7OP7 - chain A; structure by X-ray diffraction, 1.85 A resolution.

[Chain A]
Name: Beta-mannosidase
Organism: Bacteroides thetaiotaomicron VPI-5482
Reference sequence: Q8AAK6 (Q8AAK6_BACTN); residues 26-864 here = UniProt positions 26-864
Chain sequence (849 residues; each row starts with the number of its first residue):
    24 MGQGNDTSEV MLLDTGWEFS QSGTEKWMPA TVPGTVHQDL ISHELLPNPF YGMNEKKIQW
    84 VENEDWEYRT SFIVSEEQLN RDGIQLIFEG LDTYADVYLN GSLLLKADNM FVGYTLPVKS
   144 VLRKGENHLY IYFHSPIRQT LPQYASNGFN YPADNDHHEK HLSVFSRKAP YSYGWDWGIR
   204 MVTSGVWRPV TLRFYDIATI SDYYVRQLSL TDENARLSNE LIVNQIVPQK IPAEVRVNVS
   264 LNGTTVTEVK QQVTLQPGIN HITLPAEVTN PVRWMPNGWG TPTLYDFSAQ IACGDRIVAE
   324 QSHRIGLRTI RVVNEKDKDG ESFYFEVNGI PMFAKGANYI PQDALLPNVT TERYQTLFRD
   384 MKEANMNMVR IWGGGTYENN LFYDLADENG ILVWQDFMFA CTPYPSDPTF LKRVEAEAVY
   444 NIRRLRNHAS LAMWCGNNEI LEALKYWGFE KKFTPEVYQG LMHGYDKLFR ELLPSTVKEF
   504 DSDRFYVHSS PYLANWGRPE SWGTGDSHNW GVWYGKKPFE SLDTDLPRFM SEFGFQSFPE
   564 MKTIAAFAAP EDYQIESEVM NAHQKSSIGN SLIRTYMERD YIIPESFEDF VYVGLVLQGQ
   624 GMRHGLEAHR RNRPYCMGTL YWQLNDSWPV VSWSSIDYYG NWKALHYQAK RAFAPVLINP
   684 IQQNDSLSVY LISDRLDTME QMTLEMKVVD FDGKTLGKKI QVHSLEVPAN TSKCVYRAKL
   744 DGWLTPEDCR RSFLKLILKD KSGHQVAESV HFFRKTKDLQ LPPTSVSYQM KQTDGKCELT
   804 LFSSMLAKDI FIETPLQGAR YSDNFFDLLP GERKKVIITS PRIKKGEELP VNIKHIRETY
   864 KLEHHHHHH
Unresolved in the structure: 24-27, 865-872
Construct notes: initiating methionine (24); expression tag (25, 865-872)
Glycans and other covalent adducts: N-alkyl mannocyclophellitol aziridine (VEE) linked to E555
Small-molecule neighbours: N-alkyl mannocyclophellitol aziridine (VEE; (1R,2S,3R,4S,5R,6R)-5-(8-azidooctylamino)-6-(hydroxymethyl)cyclohexane-1,2,3,4-tetrol): W198, D199, W200, W395, C424, N461, E462, W470, W533, W645, W656
From the paper describing this entry:
  - conformationally variable residues (order/disorder transition, side-chain flip): W470, W533, Y537
  - binding site for N-alkyl mannocyclophellitol aziridine: W533, Y537

[Summary]
N-alkyl mannocyclophellitol aziridine is covalently linked to E555. The paper reports a binding site for
N-alkyl mannocyclophellitol aziridine at W533 and Y537; conformational variability at W470, W533 and Y537.
Chain A is Beta-mannosidase (Bacteroides thetaiotaomicron VPI-5482); the structure, Bacteroides
thetaiotaomicron mannosidase GH2 with beta-manno-configured N-alkyl cyclophellitol aziridine, was determined
by X-ray diffraction together with 7OP6, 7ODJ, 7OMI and 7OMS from the same study.
